PDB entry 6XAJ | X-ray diffraction, 1.50 A resolution | chain A

# Chain A
Name: NzeB
Source organism: Streptomyces sp. NRRL F-5053
Chain sequence (401 residues; each row starts with the number of its first residue):
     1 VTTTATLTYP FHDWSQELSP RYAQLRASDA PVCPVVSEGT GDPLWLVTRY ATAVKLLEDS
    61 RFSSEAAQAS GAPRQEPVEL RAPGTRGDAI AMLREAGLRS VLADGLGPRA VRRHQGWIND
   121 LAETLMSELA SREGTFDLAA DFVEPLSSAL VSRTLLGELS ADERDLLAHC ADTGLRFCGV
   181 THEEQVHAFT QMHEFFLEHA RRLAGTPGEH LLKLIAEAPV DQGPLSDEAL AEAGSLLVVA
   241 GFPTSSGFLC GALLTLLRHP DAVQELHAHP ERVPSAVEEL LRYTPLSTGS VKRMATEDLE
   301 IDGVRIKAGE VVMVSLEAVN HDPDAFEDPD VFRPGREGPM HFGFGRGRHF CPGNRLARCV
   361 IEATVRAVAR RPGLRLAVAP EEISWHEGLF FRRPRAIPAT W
Not modelled in the structure: 1-3, 97-99, 219-222
Modified positions: Cys-178 (S-hydroxycysteine; CSO)
Ion coordination: heme Fe near Cys-351 (its only coordinating residue here)
Ligand contacts: heme (HEM): Ser-64, Ile-90, Leu-102, Leu-106, Leu-155, Leu-211, Leu-236, Leu-237, Ala-240, Gly-241, Thr-244, Ser-245, Phe-248, Leu-286, Val-291, Arg-293, Leu-316, Gly-343, Phe-344, Gly-345, His-349, Cys-351, Pro-352, Gly-353, Ala-357, Ile-361
Reported in the primary citation:
  - specificity-determining residues: Ser-287
  - mutagenesis - Q75A, E76A, E317A: unchanged catalytic activity

# In short
Bound to chain A: heme. The paper reports that Q75A, E76A and E317A leave catalytic activity unchanged; the
specificity determinant Ser-287.
Chain A is NzeB (Streptomyces sp. NRRL F-5053); the structure, Crystal structure of NzeB, was determined by
X-ray diffraction together with 6XAI, 6XAK, 6XAL and 6XAM from the same study.
